PDB entry 8OUF | electron microscopy, 3.10 A resolution | chains G and K of the 10 polymer chains in the assembly

# Chain G
Protein: H/ACA ribonucleoprotein complex subunit DKC1
Source organism: Homo sapiens
UniProtKB: O60832 (DKC1_HUMAN); residue numbers follow UniProt; this construct covers 1-514
Chain sequence (514 residues; row label = number of the first residue in the row):
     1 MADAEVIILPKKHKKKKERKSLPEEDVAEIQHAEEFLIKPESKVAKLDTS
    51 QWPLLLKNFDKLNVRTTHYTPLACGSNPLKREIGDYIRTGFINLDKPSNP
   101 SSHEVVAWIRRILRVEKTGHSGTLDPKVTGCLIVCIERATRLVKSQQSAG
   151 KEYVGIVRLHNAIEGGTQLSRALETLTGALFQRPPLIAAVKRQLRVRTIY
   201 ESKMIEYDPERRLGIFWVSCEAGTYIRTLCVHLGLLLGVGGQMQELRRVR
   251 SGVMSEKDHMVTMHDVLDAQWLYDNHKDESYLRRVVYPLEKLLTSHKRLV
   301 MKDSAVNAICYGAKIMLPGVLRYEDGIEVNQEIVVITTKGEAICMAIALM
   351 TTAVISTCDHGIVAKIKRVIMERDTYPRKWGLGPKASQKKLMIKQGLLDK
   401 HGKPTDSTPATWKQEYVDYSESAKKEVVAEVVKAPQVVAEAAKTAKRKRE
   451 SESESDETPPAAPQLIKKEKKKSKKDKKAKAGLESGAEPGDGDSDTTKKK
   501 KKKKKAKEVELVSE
Disordered / not traced: 1-42, 396-514
Swiss-Prot annotation at these positions:
  - region: Ala2 to Ser21 (Nucleolar localization)
  - active site: Asp125 (Nucleophile)
  - modified residue: Ala2 (N-acetylalanine), Ser21 (Phosphoserine), Ser387 (Phosphoserine), Ser451 (Phosphoserine), Ser453 (Phosphoserine), Ser455 (Phosphoserine), Thr458 (Phosphothreonine), Ser485 (Phosphoserine), Ser494 (Phosphoserine), Ser513 (Phosphoserine)
  - cross-link (Glycyl lysine isopeptide (Lys-Gly)): Lys20 (interchain with G-Cter in SUMO2), Lys39 (interchain with G-Cter in SUMO2), Lys43 (interchain with G-Cter in SUMO2), Lys191 (interchain with G-Cter in SUMO2), Lys394 (interchain with G-Cter in SUMO2), Lys413 (interchain with G-Cter in SUMO1), Lys424 (interchain with G-Cter in SUMO2), Lys433 (interchain with G-Cter in SUMO2), Lys467 (interchain with G-Cter in SUMO2)
What the authors report for this chain:
  - disease-associated variants - Q31E, Q31K, H68Q, H68R, H68Y (citing earlier work)
  - catalytic residues: Asp125 (citing earlier work)
  - disease-associated variants - F36V (proposed by the authors, not directly observed)
  - mutagenesis - T66A/T67A/H68A, H68A: decreased binding to Human telomerase RNA

# Chain K
Protein: Telomerase Cajal body protein 1
Source organism: Homo sapiens
UniProtKB: Q9BUR4 (TCAB1_HUMAN); numbering as in UniProt (aligned over 1-548)
Chain sequence (548 residues; each row starts with the number of its first residue):
     1 MKTLETQPLAPDCCPSDQDPAPAHPSPHASPMNKNADSELMPPPPERGDP
    51 PRLSPDPVAGSAVSQELREGDPVSLSTPLETEFGSPSELSPRIEEQELSE
   101 NTSLPAEEANGSLSEEEANGPELGSGKAMEDTSGEPAAEDEGDTAWNYSF
   151 SQLPRFLSGSWSEFSTQPENFLKGCKWAPDGSCILTNSADNILRIYNLPP
   201 ELYHEGEQVEYAEMVPVLRMVEGDTIYDYCWYSLMSSAQPDTSYVASSSR
   251 ENPIHIWDAFTGELRASFRAYNHLDELTAAHSLCFSPDGSQLFCGFNRTV
   301 RVFSTARPGRDCEVRATFAKKQGQSGIISCIAFSPAQPLYACGSYGRSLG
   351 LYAWDDGSPLALLGGHQGGITHLCFHPDGNRFFSGARKDAELLCWDLRQS
   401 GYPLWSLGREVTTNQRIYFDLDPTGQFLVSGSTSGAVSVWDTDGPGNDGK
   451 PEPVLSFLPQKDCTNGVSLHPSLPLLATASGQRVFPEPTESGDEGEELGL
   501 PLLSTRHVHLECRLQLWWCGGAPDSSIPDDHQGEKGQGGTEGGVGELI
Disordered / not traced: 1-145, 205-208, 444-448, 490-509, 523-548
Swiss-Prot annotation at these positions:
  - modified residue: Ser26 (Phosphoserine), Ser30 (Phosphoserine), Ser54 (Phosphoserine), Ser64 (Phosphoserine), Ser85 (Phosphoserine), Ser90 (Phosphoserine), Ser112 (Phosphoserine), Ser114 (Phosphoserine), Thr489 (Phosphothreonine), Ser491 (Phosphoserine)

# Interface between chain G and chain K
Residue-residue contacts - 25 pairs, chain G then chain K:
  Arg158(G) - Asp224(K)  salt bridge
  Arg158(G) - Glu251(K)  salt bridge
  Leu159(G) - Asn252(K)
  His160(G) - Glu251(K)
  His160(G) - Asn252(K)
  His160(G) - Pro253(K)
  His160(G) - His255(K)  hydrogen bond (backbone-side chain)
  His160(G) - Leu277(K)
  Asn161(G) - Leu264(K)
  Pro185(G) - Asp275(K)
  Ile187(G) - Asp275(K)
  Ile187(G) - Arg310(K)
  Glu210(G) - Gly223(K)
  Arg211(G) - Gly223(K)
  Arg211(G) - Asp224(K)  salt bridge
  Arg212(G) - Val221(K)  hydrogen bond (side chain-backbone)
  Arg212(G) - Glu222(K)
  Arg212(G) - Gly223(K)
  Arg212(G) - Asn252(K)  hydrogen bond
  Arg227(G) - Leu274(K)  hydrogen bond (side chain-backbone)
  Arg227(G) - Asp275(K)  hydrogen bond (side chain-backbone)
  Arg227(G) - Glu276(K)
  Gln242(G) - Glu276(K)
  Gln242(G) - Leu277(K)  hydrogen bond (side chain-backbone)
  Gln244(G) - Glu251(K)  hydrogen bond
Also at the interface, not in a pair above, chain G (14 interface residues in all): Leu186, Ala188
Also at the interface, not in a pair above, chain K (17 interface residues in all): Arg250, Tyr271, His273

# In short
14 residues of chain G face 17 of chain K across their interface; the contacts include 7 hydrogen bonds and 3
salt bridges. Polar contacts include Arg158(G)-Asp224(K), Arg158(G)-Glu251(K) and Arg211(G)-Asp224(K). UniProt
lists active-site residue Asp125(G) on chain G. The paper reports the catalytic residue Asp125(G);
T66A/T67A/H68A and H68A of chain G reduce binding to Human telomerase RNA.
Chain G is H/ACA ribonucleoprotein complex subunit DKC1 and chain K is Telomerase Cajal body protein 1, both
from Homo sapiens; the structure, The H/ACA RNP lobe of human telomerase with the dyskerin thumb loop in an
open conformation, was determined by electron microscopy, deposited together with 8OUE.
